PDB entry 3DLE | X-ray diffraction, 2.50 A resolution | chains A and B

# Chain A
Molecule: Reverse transcriptase/ribonuclease H
Organism: HIV-1 M:B_HXB2R
Notes: EC 2.7.7.49, 2.7.7.7, 3.1.26.4; fragment: gag-pol polyprotein p66 subunit
UniProt: P04585 (POL_HV1H2); residues 1-560 here correspond to UniProt positions 588-1147 (UniProt number = residue number + 587)
Sequence (560 residues; each row starts with the number of its first residue):
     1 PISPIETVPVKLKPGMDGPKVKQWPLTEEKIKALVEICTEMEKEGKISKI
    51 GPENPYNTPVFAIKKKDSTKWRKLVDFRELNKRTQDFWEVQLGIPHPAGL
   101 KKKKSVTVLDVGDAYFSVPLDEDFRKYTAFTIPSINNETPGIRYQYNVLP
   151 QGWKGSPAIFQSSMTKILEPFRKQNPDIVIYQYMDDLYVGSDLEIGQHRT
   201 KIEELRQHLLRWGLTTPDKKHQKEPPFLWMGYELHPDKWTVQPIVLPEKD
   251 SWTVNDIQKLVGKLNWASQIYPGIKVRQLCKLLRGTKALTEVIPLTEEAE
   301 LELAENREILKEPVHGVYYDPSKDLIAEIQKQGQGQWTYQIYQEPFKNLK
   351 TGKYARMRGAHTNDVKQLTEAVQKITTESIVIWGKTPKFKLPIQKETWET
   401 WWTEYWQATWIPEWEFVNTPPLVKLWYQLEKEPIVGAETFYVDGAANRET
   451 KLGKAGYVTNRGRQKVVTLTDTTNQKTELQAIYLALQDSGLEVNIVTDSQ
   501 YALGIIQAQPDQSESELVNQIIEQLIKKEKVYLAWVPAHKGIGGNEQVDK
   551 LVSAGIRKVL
Not modelled in the structure: 66-68, 539-560
Modified residues: Cys280 (3-sulfinoalanine; CSD)
Ligand contacts: GFA (2-[4-chloro-2-(phenylcarbonyl)phenoxy]-N-phenylacetamide): Leu100, Lys101, Lys102, Lys103, Lys104, Ser105, Val106, Val179, Tyr181, Tyr188, Val189, Gly190, Pro225, Phe227, Trp229, Leu234, His235, Pro236, Tyr318
Curated features (UniProtKB/Swiss-Prot):
  - region: Phe227 to His235 (RT 'primer grip')
  - motif: Trp398 to Trp414 (Tryptophan repeat motif)
  - binding site (Mg(2+)): Asp110, Asp185, Asp186, Asp443, Glu478, Asp498, Asp549
  - site: Trp401 (Essential for RT p66/p51 heterodimerization), Trp414 (Essential for RT p66/p51 heterodimerization), Phe440, Tyr441 (Cleavage), Leu560 (Cleavage)

# Chain B
Molecule: p51 RT
Organism: HIV-1 M:B_HXB2R
Notes: fragment: gag-pol polyprotein p51 subunit
UniProt: P04585 (POL_HV1H2); residues 1-440 here correspond to UniProt positions 588-1027 (UniProt number = residue number + 587)
Sequence (440 residues; numbered 1 to 440; the number before each row is that of its first residue):
     1 PISPIETVPVKLKPGMDGPKVKQWPLTEEKIKALVEICTEMEKEGKISKI
    51 GPENPYNTPVFAIKKKDSTKWRKLVDFRELNKRTQDFWEVQLGIPHPAGL
   101 KKKKSVTVLDVGDAYFSVPLDEDFRKYTAFTIPSINNETPGIRYQYNVLP
   151 QGWKGSPAIFQSSMTKILEPFRKQNPDIVIYQYMDDLYVGSDLEIGQHRT
   201 KIEELRQHLLRWGLTTPDKKHQKEPPFLWMGYELHPDKWTVQPIVLPEKD
   251 SWTVNDIQKLVGKLNWASQIYPGIKVRQLCKLLRGTKALTEVIPLTEEAE
   301 LELAENREILKEPVHGVYYDPSKDLIAEIQKQGQGQWTYQIYQEPFKNLK
   351 TGKYARMRGAHTNDVKQLTEAVQKITTESIVIWGKTPKFKLPIQKETWET
   401 WWTEYWQATWIPEWEFVNTPPLVKLWYQLEKEPIVGAETF
Not modelled in the structure: 1-4, 88-92, 213-232, 433-440
Curated features (UniProtKB/Swiss-Prot):
  - region: Phe227 to His235 (RT 'primer grip')
  - motif: Trp398 to Trp414 (Tryptophan repeat motif)
  - binding site (Mg(2+)): Asp110, Asp185, Asp186
  - site: Trp401 (Essential for RT p66/p51 heterodimerization), Trp414 (Essential for RT p66/p51 heterodimerization), Phe440 (Cleavage)

# Interface between chain A and chain B
Residue-residue contacts (97; chain A residue first):
  Val8(A) with Glu53(B)
  Pro9(A) with Glu53(B)
  Gln85(A) with Glu53(B), hydrogen bond (side chain-backbone)
  Asp86(A) with Pro55(B)
  Phe87(A) with Pro52(B); Glu53(B)
  Trp88(A) with Pro52(B), hydrogen bond (backbone-backbone); Asn54(B); Pro55(B); Asn57(B); Thr131(B); Arg143(B)
  Gln91(A) with Asn137(B), hydrogen bond (side chain-backbone); Thr139(B), hydrogen bond (side chain-backbone); Pro140(B)
  Gly93(A) with Asn137(B), hydrogen bond (backbone-side chain)
  Pro95(A) with Asn136(B); Asn137(B)
  His96(A) with Asn136(B), hydrogen bond (backbone-side chain)
  Gly99(A) with Asn136(B); Glu138(B)
  Leu100(A) with Glu138(B)
  Ser162(A) with Pro52(B)
  Thr165(A) with Pro140(B)
  Ile180(A) with Glu138(B)
  Tyr181(A) with Asn137(B)
  Lys366(A) with Gln394(B)
  Glu370(A) with Gln394(B), hydrogen bond
  Gln373(A) with Glu396(B)
  Thr376(A) with Trp401(B)
  Thr377(A) with Thr400(B)
  Ile380(A) with Leu26(B)
  Val381(A) with Pro25(B), hydrophobic; Ile135(B); Asn136(B), hydrogen bond (backbone-backbone)
  Ile382(A) with Ile135(B); Asn136(B)
  Trp383(A) with Glu28(B); Ile135(B)
  Gly384(A) with Thr27(B); Glu28(B), hydrogen bond (backbone-backbone); Ile135(B)
  Trp402(A) with Lys331(B), hydrogen bond (backbone-side chain); His361(B); Thr362(B); Asp364(B)
  Thr403(A) with Gly333(B); Gln334(B)
  Glu404(A) with Gln334(B)
  Tyr405(A) with Lys331(B), hydrogen bond (backbone-side chain)
  Trp406(A) with Lys331(B); Val417(B); Asn418(B); Thr419(B)
  Gln407(A) with Lys331(B), hydrogen bond (backbone-side chain); Asp364(B); Pro392(B); Ile393(B); Gln394(B)
  Ala408(A) with Asp364(B); Leu368(B), hydrophobic; Pro392(B), hydrogen bond (backbone-backbone); Ile393(B), hydrophobic
  Thr409(A) with Asp364(B), hydrogen bond (backbone-side chain)
  Trp410(A) with Thr362(B), hydrogen bond (side chain-backbone); Asn363(B); Trp401(B); Tyr405(B)
  Pro412(A) with Trp401(B), hydrophobic
  Pro433(A) with Asn255(B); Leu289(B), hydrophobic; Thr290(B)
  Ile434(A) with Thr290(B)
  Val435(A) with Thr290(B)
  Thr439(A) with Ala288(B); Leu289(B), hydrogen bond (side chain-backbone)
  Tyr441(A) with Val254(B); Thr286(B); Lys287(B), hydrogen bond (side chain-backbone)
  Val458(A) with Thr286(B)
  Thr459(A) with Thr286(B)
  Asn460(A) with Thr286(B); Ala288(B)
  Asn494(A) with Leu289(B)
  Val496(A) with Gln258(B); Leu289(B), hydrophobic
  Leu503(A) with Pro421(B), hydrophobic
  Gln507(A) with Thr419(B), hydrogen bond (side chain-backbone); Pro421(B)
  Tyr532(A) with Asn255(B), hydrogen bond; Leu289(B), hydrophobic
  Ala534(A) with Asn255(B)
  Trp535(A) with Leu422(B), hydrophobic
  Val536(A) with Gln258(B)
  Pro537(A) with Val261(B), hydrophobic; Gly262(B); Asn265(B)
Other interface residues (no listed pair), chain A (58 interface residues in all): Ile94, Ala158, Ile159, Val179, Gln182
Other interface residues (no listed pair), chain B (56 interface residues in all): Lys20, Tyr56, Lys259, Gly285, Trp337, Val365, Thr397, Pro420

# Overview
Chain A and chain B form an interface of 58 and 56 residues respectively; the contacts include 19 hydrogen
bonds. Among the polar pairs are Gln85(A)-Glu53(B), Gln91(A)-Asn137(B) and Gln91(A)-Thr139(B). Bound to chain
A: compound GFA.
Here chain A is Reverse transcriptase/ribonuclease H and chain B is p51 RT, both from HIV-1 M:B_HXB2R. Entry
3DLE (Crystal structure of hiv-1 reverse transcriptase in complex with GF128590) was determined by X-ray
diffraction (same publication as 3DLG, 3DM2, 3DMJ, 3DOK and 3DOL).
